Entry 6PUF (X-ray diffraction, 1.92 A resolution); this record covers chains A and H of the 4 polymer chains in the assembly.

== Chain A ==
Name: Major histocompatibility complex class I-related gene protein
Source organism: Homo sapiens
UniProt: Q95460 (HMR1_HUMAN); residues 1-270 here correspond to UniProt positions 23-292 (UniProt number = residue number + 22)
Amino-acid sequence (271 residues; each row starts with the number of its first residue; numbering starts at 0):
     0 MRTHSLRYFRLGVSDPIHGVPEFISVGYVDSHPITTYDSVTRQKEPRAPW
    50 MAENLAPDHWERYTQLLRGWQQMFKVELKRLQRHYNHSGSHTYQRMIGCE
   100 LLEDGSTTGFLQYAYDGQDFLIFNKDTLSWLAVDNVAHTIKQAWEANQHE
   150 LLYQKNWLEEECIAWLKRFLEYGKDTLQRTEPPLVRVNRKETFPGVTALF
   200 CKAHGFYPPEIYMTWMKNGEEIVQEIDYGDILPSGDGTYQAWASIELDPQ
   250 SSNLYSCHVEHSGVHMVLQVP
Not modelled in the structure: 190-195
Construct notes: initiating methionine (0); conflict Ser-261 (Cys283 in Q95460)
Disulfide bonds: Cys-98/Cys-161, Cys-200/Cys-256
Covalent attachments: compound 2LJ linked to Lys-43
Small-molecule neighbours: 2LJ (1-deoxy-1-({2,6-dioxo-5-[(E)-propylideneamino]-1,2,3,6-tetrahydropyrimidin-4-yl}amino)-D-ribitol): Tyr-7, Phe-8, Arg-9, Ser-24, Thr-34, His-58, Tyr-62, Leu-66, Trp-69, Arg-94, Ile-96, Tyr-152, Trp-156
Swiss-Prot annotation at these positions:
  - binding site (5-(2-oxoethylideneamino)-6-(D-ribitylamino)uracil): Arg-9, Ser-24, Lys-43, Arg-94, Tyr-152, Gln-153
  - binding site (5-(2-oxopropylideneamino)-6-(D-ribitylamino)uracil): Arg-9, Ser-24, Lys-43, Arg-94, Tyr-152, Gln-153
  - binding site (7-hydroxy-6-methyl-8-(1-D-ribityl)lumazine): Arg-9, Ser-24, Lys-43, Arg-94, Tyr-152, Gln-153
  - binding site (8-(9H-purin-6-yl)-2-oxa-8-azabicyclo[3.3.1]nona-3,6-diene-4,6-dicarbaldehyde): Arg-9, Lys-43, His-58, Arg-94
  - binding site (2-amino-4-oxopteridine-6-carbaldehyde): Lys-43
  - binding site (pyridoxal): Lys-43
  - glycosylation: Asn-85 (N-linked (GlcNAc...) asparagine)

== Chain H ==
Name: Human TCR beta chain
Source organism: Homo sapiens
Amino-acid sequence (246 residues; numbered 0 to 245; the number before each row is that of its first residue; numbering starts at 0):
     0 MNAGVTQTPKFQVLKTGQSMTLQCAQDMNHNSMYWYRQDPGMGLRLIYYS
    50 ASEGTTDKGEVPNGYNVSRLNKREFSLRLESAAPSQTSVYFCASSVWTGE
   100 GSGELFFGEGSRLTVLEDLKNVFPPEVAVFEPSEAEISHTQKATLVCLAT
   150 GFYPDHVELSWWVNGKEVHSGVCTDPQPLKEQPALNDSRYALSSRLRVSA
   200 TFWQNPRNHFRCQVQFYGLSENDEWTQDRAKPVTQIVSAEAWGRAD
Not modelled in the structure: 0
Disulfide bonds: Cys-23/Cys-91, Cys-146/Cys-211
Bound ions: Na+: Tyr-47, Pro-61, Tyr-64

== How chain A and chain H interact ==
Pairs across the interface - 23 pairs, chain A then chain H:
  Arg-41(A) / Gly-53(H)
  Arg-61(A) / Tyr-48(H)  hydrogen bond
  Gln-64(A) / Tyr-48(H)
  Gln-64(A) / Ala-50(H)
  Gln-64(A) / Thr-54(H)  hydrogen bond
  Gln-64(A) / Thr-55(H)
  Gln-64(A) / Asp-56(H)
  Leu-65(A) / Thr-97(H)
  Leu-65(A) / Gly-98(H)
  Arg-67(A) / Thr-54(H)  hydrogen bond
  Gly-68(A) / Ser-51(H)
  Trp-69(A) / Thr-97(H)
  Trp-69(A) / Gly-98(H)  hydrogen bond (side chain-backbone)
  Trp-69(A) / Glu-99(H)  hydrogen bond
  Gln-71(A) / Ser-51(H)
  Met-72(A) / Trp-96(H)  hydrophobic
  Met-72(A) / Glu-99(H)
  His-148(A) / Ser-101(H)
  Glu-149(A) / Glu-99(H)
  Glu-149(A) / Gly-100(H)
  Glu-149(A) / Ser-101(H)  hydrogen bond
  Tyr-152(A) / Gly-98(H)
  Tyr-152(A) / Gly-100(H)
Other interface residues (no listed pair), chain A (15 interface residues in all): Glu-60, Val-75, Asn-146
Other interface residues (no listed pair), chain H (14 interface residues in all): Asn-30

== Summary ==
The interface between chain A and chain H involves 15 residues on one side and 14 on the other, with 6
hydrogen bonds. Polar contacts include Arg-61(A)/Tyr-48(H), Gln-64(A)/Thr-54(H) and Arg-67(A)/Thr-54(H).
Compound 2LJ is covalently linked to Lys-43(A).
Here chain A is Major histocompatibility complex class I-related gene protein and chain H is Human TCR beta
chain, both from Homo sapiens. Entry 6PUF (Structure of human MAIT A-F7 TCR in complex with human
MR1-5'D-5-OP-RU) was determined by X-ray diffraction, deposited together with 6PUC, 6PUD, 6PUE, 6PUG, 6PUH,
6PUI and 4 further entries.
